7YEB - chains A and D of the 3 polymer chains in the assembly; structure by X-ray diffraction, 2.20 A resolution.

== Chain A ==
Molecule: Deoxyribodipyrimidine photolyase
Organism: Methanosarcina mazei
UniProtKB: A0A0F8I5V2 (A0A0F8I5V2_METMZ); residues 3-464 here correspond to UniProt positions 1-462 (UniProt number = residue number - 2)
Chain sequence (482 residues; numbered -17 to 464; the number before each row is that of its first residue; numbers below 1 keep their minus sign (Met-17 is residue -17)):
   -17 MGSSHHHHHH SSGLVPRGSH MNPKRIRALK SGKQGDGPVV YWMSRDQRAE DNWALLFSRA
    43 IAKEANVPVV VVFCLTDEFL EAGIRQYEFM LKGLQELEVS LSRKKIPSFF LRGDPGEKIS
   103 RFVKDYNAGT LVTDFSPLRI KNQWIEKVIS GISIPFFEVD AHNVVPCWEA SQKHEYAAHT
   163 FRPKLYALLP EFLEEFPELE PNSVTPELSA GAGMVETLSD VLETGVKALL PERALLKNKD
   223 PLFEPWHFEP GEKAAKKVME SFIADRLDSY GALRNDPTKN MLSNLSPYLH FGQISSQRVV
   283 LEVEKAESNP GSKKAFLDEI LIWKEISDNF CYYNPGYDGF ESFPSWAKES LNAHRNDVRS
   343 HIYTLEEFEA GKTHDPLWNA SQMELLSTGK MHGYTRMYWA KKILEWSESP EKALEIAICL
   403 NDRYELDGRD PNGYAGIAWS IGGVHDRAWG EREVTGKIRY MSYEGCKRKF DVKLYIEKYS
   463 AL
Disordered / not traced: -17 to -3, 189-197, 463-464
Construct notes: initiating methionine (-17); expression tag (-16 to 2); engineered mutation Thr377 (Met375 in A0A0F8I5V2)
Ligand contacts: FAD (flavin-adenine dinucleotide): Tyr252, Leu264, Ser265, Asn266, Leu267, Ser268, Leu271, Phe298, Glu301, Ile302, Trp305, Lys306, Ser309, Lys372, Met373, Gly375, Arg378, Met379, Ala382, Asn403, Asp409, Gly410, Asp412, Asn414, Gly415, Gly418, Ile419, Ser422
What the authors report for this chain:
  - catalytic residues: Arg256 (proposed by the authors, not directly observed)

== Chain D ==
Molecule: complementary oligonucleotide to the CPD containing DNA
Sequence (14 nucleotides; numbered 1 to 14; the number before each row is that of its first residue):
     1 TGCGCGAAGC CGAT

== Chain A / chain D interface ==
Residue-residue contacts (19):
  Tyr158(A) - DC10(D)  sugar contact
  Tyr158(A) - DC11(D)  sugar contact
  Thr162(A) - DC11(D)  phosphate contact
  Thr162(A) - DG12(D)  phosphate contact
  Trp328(A) - DG9(D)  phosphate contact
  Trp328(A) - DC10(D)  phosphate contact
  Arg429(A) - DA7(D)  base contact
  Arg429(A) - DA8(D)  base contact
  Arg429(A) - DG9(D)  base contact
  Ala430(A) - DA8(D)  sugar contact
  Ala430(A) - DG9(D)  sugar contact
  Trp431(A) - DA7(D)  base contact
  Trp431(A) - DA8(D)  sugar contact
  Gly432(A) - DA7(D)  phosphate contact
  Gly432(A) - DA8(D)  phosphate contact
  Glu433(A) - DA8(D)  hydrogen bond to the phosphate
  Lys439(A) - DA8(D)  phosphate contact
  Lys439(A) - DG9(D)  salt bridge to the phosphate
  Arg450(A) - DT1(D)  base contact
Other interface residues (no listed pair), chain A (12 interface residues in all): Glu157, His161
Other interface residues (no listed pair), chain D (8 interface residues in all): DG6

== Overview ==
The interface between chain A and chain D involves 12 residues on one side and 8 on the other, with 1 hydrogen
bond and 1 salt bridge. Polar pairs include Glu433(A)-DA8(D) and Lys439(A)-DG9(D). Chain A binds
flavin-adenine dinucleotide. The paper reports the catalytic residue Arg256(A).
Here chain A is Deoxyribodipyrimidine photolyase (Methanosarcina mazei) and chain D is complementary
oligonucleotide to the CPD containing DNA. Entry 7YEB (TR-SFX MmCPDII-DNA complex: 3.35 ns snapshot. Includes
3.35 ns, dark, and extrapolated structure factors) was determined by X-ray diffraction together with 7YC7,
7YCM, 7YCP, 7YCR, 7YD6, 7YD7 and 10 further entries from the same study.
